Entry 2CIN (X-ray diffraction, 1.98 A resolution); this record covers chain A.

[Chain A]
Molecule: L-lysine-epsilon aminotransferase
Source organism: Mycobacterium tuberculosis
Notes: EC 2.6.1.36
Reference sequence: P63509 (LAT_MYCTU); numbering as in UniProt (aligned over 1-449)
Amino-acid sequence (449 residues; numbered 1 to 449; the number before each row is that of its first residue):
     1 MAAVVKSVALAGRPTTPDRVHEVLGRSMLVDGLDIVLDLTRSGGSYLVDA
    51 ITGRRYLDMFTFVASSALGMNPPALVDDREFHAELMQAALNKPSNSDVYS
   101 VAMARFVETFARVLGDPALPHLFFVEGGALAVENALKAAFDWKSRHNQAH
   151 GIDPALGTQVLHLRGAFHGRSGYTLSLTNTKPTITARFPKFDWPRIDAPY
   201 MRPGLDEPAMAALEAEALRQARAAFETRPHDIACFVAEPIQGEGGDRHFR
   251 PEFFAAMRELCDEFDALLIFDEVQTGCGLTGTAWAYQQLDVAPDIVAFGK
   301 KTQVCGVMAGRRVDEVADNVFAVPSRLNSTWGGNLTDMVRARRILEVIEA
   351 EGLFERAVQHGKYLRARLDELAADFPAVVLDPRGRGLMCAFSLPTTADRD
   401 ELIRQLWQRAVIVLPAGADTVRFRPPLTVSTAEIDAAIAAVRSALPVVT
Unresolved in the structure: 1-14
Covalently attached groups: pyridoxal phosphate (PLP) linked to K300
Ligand contacts: pyridoxal phosphate (PLP): G127, G128, A129, V132, F167, H168, G169, E238, D271, V273, Q274, S329, T330

[Overview]
Pyridoxal phosphate is covalently linked to K300.
Chain A is L-lysine-epsilon aminotransferase (Mycobacterium tuberculosis); the structure, Lysine
aminotransferase from M. tuberculosis in the internal aldimine form, was determined by X-ray diffraction,
deposited together with 2CJD, 2CJG and 2CJH.
